7MEP - chains A and L of the 14 polymer chains in the assembly; structure by electron microscopy, 3.50 A resolution.

Chain A:
Protein: BG505 SOSIPv5.2(7S) - gp120
From: Human immunodeficiency virus
Amino-acid sequence (666 residues; numbered -1 to 666 plus 12 insertion-coded residues; 14 numbers in that range are skipped by the numbering (no residue carries them; nothing is unmodelled there); the number before each row is that of its first residue; a row labelled like 185A-185K holds insertion residues (185A, then the next letters in order); numbers below 1 keep their minus sign (Met-1 is residue -1)):
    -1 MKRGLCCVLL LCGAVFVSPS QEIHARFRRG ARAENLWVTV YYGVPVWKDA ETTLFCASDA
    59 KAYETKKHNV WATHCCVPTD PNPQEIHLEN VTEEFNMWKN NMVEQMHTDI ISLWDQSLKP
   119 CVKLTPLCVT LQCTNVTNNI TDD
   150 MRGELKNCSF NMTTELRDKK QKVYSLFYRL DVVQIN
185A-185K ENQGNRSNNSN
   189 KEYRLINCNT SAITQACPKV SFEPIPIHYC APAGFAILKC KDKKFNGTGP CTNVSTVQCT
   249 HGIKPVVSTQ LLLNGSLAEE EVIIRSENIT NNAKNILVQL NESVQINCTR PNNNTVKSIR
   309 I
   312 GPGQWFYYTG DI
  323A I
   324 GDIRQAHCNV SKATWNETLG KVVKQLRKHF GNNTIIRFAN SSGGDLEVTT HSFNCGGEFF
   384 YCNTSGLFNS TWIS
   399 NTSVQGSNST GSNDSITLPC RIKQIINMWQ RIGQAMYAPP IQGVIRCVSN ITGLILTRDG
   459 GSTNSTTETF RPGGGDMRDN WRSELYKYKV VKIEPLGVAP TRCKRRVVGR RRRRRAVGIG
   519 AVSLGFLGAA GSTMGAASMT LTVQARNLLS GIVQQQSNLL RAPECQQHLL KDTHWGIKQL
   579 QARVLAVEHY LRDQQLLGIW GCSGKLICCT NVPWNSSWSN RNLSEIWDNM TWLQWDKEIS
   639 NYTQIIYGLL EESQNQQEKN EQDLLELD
Not modelled in the structure: -1 to 32, 58-65, 185A-185K, 399-410, 506-666
Disulfides: Cys54-Cys73, Cys119-Cys205, Cys126-Cys196, Cys131-Cys157, Cys218-Cys247, Cys228-Cys239, Cys296-Cys331, Cys378-Cys445, Cys385-Cys418
Covalent attachments: N-acetylglucosamine (NAG) linked to Asn88, Asn133, Asn156, Asn160, Asn197, Asn234, Asn241, Asn262, Asn276, Asn289, Asn295, Asn301, Asn332, Asn339, Asn355, Asn363, Asn386, Asn392, Asn448

Chain L:
Protein: Rh.33172 mAb.1 Light chain
From: Macaca mulatta
Amino-acid sequence (107 residues; numbered 1 to 107; the number before each row is that of its first residue):
     1 DIQMTQSPSS LSASIGDRVT VTCRASQGIN MQLCWYQLKP GKAPTLLIYG TSGLQTGVSS
    61 RFSGSGSGTN FTLTISSLQP EDVATYYCQQ DYTTPFTFGP GTKLDIK
Disulfides: Cys23-Cys88

How chain A and chain L interact:
Residue-residue contacts - 5 pairs, chain A then chain L:
  Asn137(A) - Thr56(L)
  Asn301(A) - Tyr49(L)  hydrogen bond
  Ile323A(A) - Tyr49(L)  hydrophobic
  Ile323A(A) - Leu54(L)
  Gly324(A) - Thr56(L)
Also at the interface, not in a pair above, chain A (5 interface residues in all): Ile323
Also at the interface, not in a pair above, chain L (4 interface residues in all): Gly57

Overview:
Chain A and chain L form an interface of 5 and 4 residues respectively, with 1 hydrogen bond. The
hydrogen-bonded pair is Asn301(A)-Tyr49(L). Covalently linked N-acetylglucosamine: at Asn88(A), Asn133(A),
Asn156(A), Asn160(A), Asn197(A) and Asn234(A) and 13 more.
Chain A is BG505 SOSIPv5.2(7S) - gp120 (Human immunodeficiency virus) and chain L is Rh.33172 mAb.1 Light
chain (Macaca mulatta); the structure, BG505 SOSIP.v5.2(7S) in complex with the monoclonal antibodies Rh.33172
mAb.1 and RM19R, was determined by electron microscopy together with 7MDT and 7MDU from the same study.
